PDB entry 1XXJ | X-ray diffraction, 2.80 A resolution | chains C and D of the 4 polymer chains in the assembly

== Chain C (and D) ==
Protein: Uricase
From: Aspergillus flavus
Notes: EC 1.7.3.3; chain D of this document is another copy of the same molecule, construct and numbering; everything in this record applies to it too
UniProt: Q00511 (URIC_ASPFL); numbering as in UniProt (aligned over 1-301)
Amino-acid sequence (301 residues; numbered 1 to 301; the number before each row is that of its first residue):
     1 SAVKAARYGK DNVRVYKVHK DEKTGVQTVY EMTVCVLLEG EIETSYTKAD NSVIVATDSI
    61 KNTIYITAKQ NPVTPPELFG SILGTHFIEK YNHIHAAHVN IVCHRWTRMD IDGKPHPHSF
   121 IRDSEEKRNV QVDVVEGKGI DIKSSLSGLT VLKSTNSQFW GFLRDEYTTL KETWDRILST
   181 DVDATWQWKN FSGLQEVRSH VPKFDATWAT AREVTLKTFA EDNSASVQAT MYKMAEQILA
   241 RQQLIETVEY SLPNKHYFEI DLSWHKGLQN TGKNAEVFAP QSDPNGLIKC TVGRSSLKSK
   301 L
Not modelled in the structure: 296-301
Differences from the reference sequence: modified residue (1)
Modified residues: Ser1 (n-acetyl-serine; SAC)
Small-molecule neighbours:
  - 5-amino-6-nitropyrimidine-2,4(1h,3h)-dione (UNC), molecule 1: Tyr8, Ile54, Val55, Ala56, Thr57, Asp58
  - 5-amino-6-nitropyrimidine-2,4(1h,3h)-dione (UNC), molecule 2: Phe159, Leu170, Arg176, Ser226, Val227, Gln228, Asn254, His256, Ile288

== How chain C and chain D interact ==
Residue-residue contacts - 143 pairs, chain C then chain D:
  Ser1(C) - Tyr232(D)  hydrogen bond (backbone-side chain)
  Ser1(C) - Glu236(D)
  Ser1(C) - Leu239(D)
  Ser1(C) - Val292(D)
  Ser1(C) - Gly293(D)
  Ser1(C) - Arg294(D)
  Ser1(C) - Ser295(D)  hydrogen bond (backbone-side chain)
  Ala2(C) - Thr291(D)
  Ala2(C) - Val292(D)
  Ala2(C) - Gly293(D)  hydrogen bond (backbone-backbone)
  Val3(C) - Tyr232(D)  hydrophobic
  Val3(C) - Thr291(D)
  Lys4(C) - Thr291(D)  hydrogen bond (backbone-backbone)
  Lys4(C) - Gly293(D)
  Ala5(C) - Cys290(D)
  Ala5(C) - Thr291(D)  hydrogen bond (backbone-backbone)
  Ala6(C) - Lys289(D)
  Ala6(C) - Cys290(D)  hydrophobic
  Arg7(C) - Ile288(D)
  Arg7(C) - Lys289(D)  hydrogen bond (backbone-backbone)
  Tyr8(C) - Leu287(D)
  Tyr8(C) - Ile288(D)  hydrophobic
  Gly9(C) - Gly286(D)
  Gly9(C) - Leu287(D)  hydrogen bond (backbone-backbone)
  Lys10(C) - His256(D)  hydrogen bond
  Lys10(C) - Pro284(D)
  Lys10(C) - Asn285(D)
  Lys10(C) - Gly286(D)
  Asp11(C) - Pro284(D)
  Asp11(C) - Asn285(D)  hydrogen bond (backbone-backbone)
  Asp11(C) - Leu287(D)
  Asn12(C) - Asp283(D)
  Asn12(C) - Pro284(D)
  Asn12(C) - Asn285(D)  hydrogen bond
  Val13(C) - Pro284(D)  hydrophobic
  Arg14(C) - Asp283(D)
  Leu37(C) - Lys289(D)
  Ser45(C) - Gln228(D)
  Ser45(C) - Ala229(D)
  Tyr46(C) - Gln228(D)
  Tyr46(C) - Ala229(D)
  Tyr46(C) - Met231(D)  hydrophobic
  Tyr46(C) - Tyr232(D)
  Tyr46(C) - Lys289(D)  hydrogen bond (side chain-backbone)
  Tyr46(C) - Cys290(D)  hydrophobic
  Thr47(C) - Tyr232(D)
  Ala49(C) - Ala229(D)  hydrophobic
  Asn51(C) - Phe159(D)
  Asn51(C) - Trp160(D)  hydrogen bond (side chain-backbone)
  Asn51(C) - Gly161(D)
  Asn51(C) - Phe162(D)  hydrogen bond (backbone-backbone)
  Asn51(C) - Leu163(D)
  Asn51(C) - Ala225(D)  hydrogen bond (side chain-backbone)
  Asn51(C) - Ser226(D)
  Ser52(C) - Gly161(D)  hydrogen bond (backbone-backbone)
  Ser52(C) - Leu163(D)
  Ile54(C) - Phe159(D)  hydrophobic
  Ile54(C) - Phe162(D)
  Ile54(C) - Leu163(D)  hydrogen bond (backbone-backbone)
  Ile54(C) - Gln228(D)
  Ala56(C) - Leu170(D)  hydrophobic
  Asp58(C) - Thr169(D)
  Ser59(C) - Tyr167(D)
  Ser59(C) - Thr168(D)  hydrogen bond
  Lys61(C) - Pro284(D)
  Asn62(C) - Tyr167(D)  hydrogen bond (side chain-backbone)
  Asn62(C) - Thr169(D)  hydrogen bond
  Thr63(C) - Tyr167(D)
  His86(C) - Tyr167(D)
  Lys90(C) - Glu166(D)  salt bridge
  Tyr91(C) - Leu163(D)  hydrophobic
  Tyr91(C) - Asp165(D)  hydrogen bond
  Phe159(C) - Asn51(D)
  Phe159(C) - Ile54(D)  hydrophobic
  Trp160(C) - Asn51(D)  hydrogen bond (backbone-side chain)
  Gly161(C) - Asn51(D)
  Gly161(C) - Ser52(D)  hydrogen bond (backbone-backbone)
  Phe162(C) - Asn51(D)
  Phe162(C) - Ile54(D)
  Leu163(C) - Asn51(D)  hydrogen bond (backbone-backbone)
  Leu163(C) - Ser52(D)
  Leu163(C) - Ile54(D)  hydrogen bond (backbone-backbone)
  Leu163(C) - His93(D)
  Asp165(C) - Lys90(D)  salt bridge
  Asp165(C) - Tyr91(D)  hydrogen bond
  Glu166(C) - Lys90(D)  salt bridge
  Tyr167(C) - Ser59(D)
  Tyr167(C) - Asn62(D)  hydrogen bond (backbone-side chain)
  Tyr167(C) - Thr63(D)
  Tyr167(C) - Ile66(D)  hydrophobic
  Tyr167(C) - His86(D)
  Tyr167(C) - Lys90(D)
  Tyr167(C) - Tyr91(D)
  Thr168(C) - Ser59(D)
  Thr169(C) - Asp58(D)  hydrogen bond
  Thr169(C) - Asn62(D)  hydrogen bond
  Leu170(C) - Asp58(D)
  Ala225(C) - Ala49(D)  hydrophobic
  Ala225(C) - Asn51(D)  hydrogen bond (backbone-side chain)
  Ser226(C) - Ser45(D)  hydrogen bond (side chain-backbone)
  Ser226(C) - Asn51(D)
  Gln228(C) - Ser45(D)
  Gln228(C) - Tyr46(D)
  Gln228(C) - Ile54(D)
  Ala229(C) - Ser45(D)  hydrogen bond (backbone-backbone)
  Ala229(C) - Tyr46(D)
  Ala229(C) - Ala49(D)  hydrophobic
  Tyr232(C) - Ser1(D)  hydrogen bond (side chain-backbone)
  Tyr232(C) - Val3(D)  hydrophobic
  Tyr232(C) - Tyr46(D)
  Glu236(C) - Ser1(D)
  His256(C) - Lys10(D)  hydrogen bond
  Asp283(C) - Asn12(D)
  Asp283(C) - Arg14(D)
  Pro284(C) - Asp11(D)
  Pro284(C) - Asn12(D)
  Pro284(C) - Val13(D)  hydrophobic
  Pro284(C) - Lys61(D)
  Asn285(C) - Lys10(D)
  Asn285(C) - Asp11(D)  hydrogen bond (backbone-backbone)
  Asn285(C) - Asn12(D)  hydrogen bond
  Gly286(C) - Gly9(D)
  Gly286(C) - Lys10(D)
  Leu287(C) - Tyr8(D)
  Leu287(C) - Gly9(D)  hydrogen bond (backbone-backbone)
  Leu287(C) - Asp11(D)
  Leu287(C) - Leu37(D)  hydrophobic
  Ile288(C) - Arg7(D)
  Ile288(C) - Tyr8(D)  hydrophobic
  Ile288(C) - Tyr46(D)
  Lys289(C) - Ala6(D)
  Lys289(C) - Arg7(D)  hydrogen bond (backbone-backbone)
  Lys289(C) - Tyr46(D)  hydrogen bond (backbone-side chain)
  Cys290(C) - Ala5(D)
  Cys290(C) - Tyr46(D)  hydrophobic
  Thr291(C) - Val3(D)
  Thr291(C) - Lys4(D)  hydrogen bond (backbone-backbone)
  Thr291(C) - Ala5(D)  hydrogen bond (backbone-backbone)
  Val292(C) - Ala2(D)
  Gly293(C) - Ser1(D)
  Gly293(C) - Ala2(D)  hydrogen bond (backbone-backbone)
  Gly293(C) - Lys4(D)
  Ser295(C) - Ser1(D)
Interface residues without a listed pair, chain C (68 interface residues in all): Cys35, Val55, Thr57, Ile66, His93, Met231, Arg294
Interface residues without a listed pair, chain D (69 interface residues in all): Cys35, Thr47, Val55, Ala56, Thr57

== Summary ==
The interface between chain C and chain D involves 68 residues on one side and 69 on the other; the contacts
include 41 hydrogen bonds and 3 salt bridges. Polar pairs include Lys90(C)-Glu166(D), Asp165(C)-Lys90(D) and
Ser1(C)-Tyr232(D). Chain C binds 5-amino-6-nitropyrimidine-2,4(1h,3h)-dione.
Chain C and chain D are both Uricase (Aspergillus flavus); the structure, Urate oxidase from aspergillus
flavus complexed with 5-amino 6-nitro uracil, was determined by X-ray diffraction together with 1WRR, 1WS2,
1WS3, 1XT4 and 1XY3 from the same study.
